PDB entry 5TCG | X-ray diffraction, 2.40 A resolution | chains A and B of the 4 polymer chains in the assembly

Chain A:
Molecule: Tryptophan synthase alpha chain
Source organism: Mycobacterium tuberculosis (strain ATCC 25618 / H37Rv)
Notes: EC 4.2.1.20
UniProt: P9WFY1 (TRPA_MYCTU); residue numbers follow UniProt; this construct covers 1-270
Sequence (276 residues; row label = number of the first residue in the row):
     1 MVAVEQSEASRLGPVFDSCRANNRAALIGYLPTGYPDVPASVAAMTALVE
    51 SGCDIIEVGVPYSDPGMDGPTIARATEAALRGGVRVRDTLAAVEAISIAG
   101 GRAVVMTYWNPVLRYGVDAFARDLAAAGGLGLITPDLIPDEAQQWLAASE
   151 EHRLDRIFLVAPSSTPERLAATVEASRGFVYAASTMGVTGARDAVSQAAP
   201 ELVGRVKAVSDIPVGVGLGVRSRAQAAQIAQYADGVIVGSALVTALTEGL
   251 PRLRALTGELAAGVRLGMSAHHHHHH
Disordered / not traced: 1-7, 185-195, 268-276
Sequence notes: expression tag (271-276)
Small-molecule neighbours: malonate ion (MLI): I72, Y181, G217, L218, G219, V220, I237, V238, G239, S240
Swiss-Prot annotation at these positions:
  - active site (Proton acceptor): E57, D68
What the authors report for this chain:
  - catalytic residues: D68 (citing earlier work)

Chain B:
Molecule: Tryptophan synthase beta chain
Source organism: Mycobacterium tuberculosis (strain ATCC 25618 / H37Rv)
Notes: EC 4.2.1.20
UniProt: P9WFX9 (TRPB_MYCTU); residues 1-410 here correspond to UniProt positions 13-422 (UniProt number = residue number + 12)
Sequence (410 residues; numbered 1 to 410; the number before each row is that of its first residue):
     1 MSAAIAEPTSHDPDSGGHFGGPSGWGGRYVPEALMAVIEEVTAAYQKERV
    51 SQDFLDDLDRLQANYAGRPSPLYEATRLSQHAGSARIFLKREDLNHTGSH
   101 KINNVLGQALLARRMGKTRVIAETGAGQHGVATATACALLGLDCVIYMGG
   151 IDTARQALNVARMRLLGAEVVAVQTGSKTLKDAINEAFRDWVANADNTYY
   201 CFGTAAGPHPFPTMVRDFQRIIGMEARVQIQGQAGRLPDAVVACVGGGSN
   251 AIGIFHAFLDDPGVRLVGFEAAGDGVETGRHAATFTAGSPGAFHGSFSYL
   301 LQDEDGQTIESHSISAGLDYPGVGPEHAWLKEAGRVDYRPITDSEAMDAF
   351 GLLCRMEGIIPAIESAHAVAGALKLGVELGRGAVIVVNLSGRGDKDVETA
   401 AKWFGLLGND
Disordered / not traced: 1-8, 408-410
Ion coordination: Cs+ site 1: G67 (shared with 2 residues of chain D); Cs+ site 2: G246, A282, T284, Y320, G322; Cs+ site 3: K402, W403 (shared with 2 residues of chain H)
Small-molecule neighbours: P1T (2-[({3-hydroxy-2-methyl-5-[(phosphonooxy)methyl]pyridin-4-yl}methyl)amino]acrylic acid): S99, H100, K101, E123, T124, G125, A126, G127, Q128, H129, L180, G203, T204, C244, V245, G246, G247, G248, S249, N250, G317, L318, A362, E364, S365, S390, G391

How chain A and chain B interact:
Contacting residue pairs (52):
  P61(A) - Q307(B)  hydrogen bond (backbone-side chain)
  Y62(A) - F293(B)
  Y62(A) - G306(B)
  Y62(A) - Q307(B)
  Y62(A) - T308(B)
  S63(A) - Q307(B)  hydrogen bond (backbone-side chain)
  S63(A) - T308(B)  hydrogen bond (side chain-backbone)
  D64(A) - K181(B)  salt bridge
  D64(A) - N185(B)  hydrogen bond
  D64(A) - F293(B)
  D64(A) - T308(B)  hydrogen bond
  P65(A) - R189(B)  hydrogen bond (backbone-side chain)
  G66(A) - R189(B)  hydrogen bond (backbone-side chain)
  M67(A) - P31(B)  hydrophobic
  D68(A) - R189(B)  hydrogen bond (backbone-side chain)
  R74(A) - T175(B)
  L80(A) - Q307(B)
  R85(A) - E304(B)  salt bridge
  R85(A) - D305(B)  salt bridge
  V86(A) - D305(B)  hydrogen bond (backbone-side chain)
  N110(A) - G291(B)
  N110(A) - A292(B)  hydrogen bond (side chain-backbone)
  N110(A) - Q302(B)  hydrogen bond
  N110(A) - G306(B)  hydrogen bond (side chain-backbone)
  P111(A) - D305(B)
  L113(A) - A292(B)  hydrophobic
  L113(A) - F297(B)  hydrophobic
  R114(A) - Q302(B)
  R114(A) - D303(B)  hydrogen bond (side chain-backbone)
  R114(A) - E304(B)
  R114(A) - D305(B)
  R114(A) - G306(B)
  P135(A) - P31(B)
  D136(A) - Y29(B)
  D136(A) - V30(B)
  I138(A) - R28(B)
  I138(A) - V30(B)
  I138(A) - E32(B)
  I138(A) - M35(B)  hydrophobic
  E141(A) - H18(B)  salt bridge
  E141(A) - G27(B)
  E141(A) - R28(B)  hydrogen bond (side chain-backbone)
  E141(A) - Y29(B)
  L159(A) - E32(B)
  A161(A) - A33(B)  hydrophobic
  S163(A) - A33(B)
  S163(A) - A36(B)
  S164(A) - E32(B)  hydrogen bond
  R168(A) - E32(B)  salt bridge
  R168(A) - M35(B)
  R168(A) - E39(B)  salt bridge
  T172(A) - E32(B)
Also at the interface, not in a pair above, chain A (33 interface residues in all): V84, W109, L137, D140, Q143, V160, T165
Also at the interface, not in a pair above, chain B (30 interface residues in all): G16, S23, D182, S289

In short:
33 residues of chain A and 30 residues of chain B are in contact, with 15 hydrogen bonds and 6 salt bridges.
Polar pairs include D64(A)-K181(B), R85(A)-E304(B) and R85(A)-D305(B). Ligands of chain A: malonate ion. Chain
B binds compound P1T. From UniProt: active-site residues E57(A) and D68(A) on chain A. From the paper: the
catalytic residue D68(A).
Here chain A is Tryptophan synthase alpha chain and chain B is Tryptophan synthase beta chain, both from
Mycobacterium tuberculosis (strain ATCC 25618 / H37Rv). Entry 5TCG (Crystal structure of tryptophan synthase
from M. tuberculosis - aminoacrylate-bound form) was determined by X-ray diffraction, deposited together with
5TCF, 5TCH, 5TCI and 5TCJ.
